Entry 5HR5 (X-ray diffraction, 1.82 A resolution); this record covers chain A.

# Chain A
Molecule: 6-phosphofructo-2-kinase/fructose-2,6-bisphosphatase 2
Source organism: Bos taurus
Notes: EC 2.7.1.105, 3.1.3.46
Reference sequence: P26285 (F262_BOVIN); numbering as in UniProt (aligned over 1-531)
Sequence (531 residues; numbered 1 to 531; the number before each row is that of its first residue):
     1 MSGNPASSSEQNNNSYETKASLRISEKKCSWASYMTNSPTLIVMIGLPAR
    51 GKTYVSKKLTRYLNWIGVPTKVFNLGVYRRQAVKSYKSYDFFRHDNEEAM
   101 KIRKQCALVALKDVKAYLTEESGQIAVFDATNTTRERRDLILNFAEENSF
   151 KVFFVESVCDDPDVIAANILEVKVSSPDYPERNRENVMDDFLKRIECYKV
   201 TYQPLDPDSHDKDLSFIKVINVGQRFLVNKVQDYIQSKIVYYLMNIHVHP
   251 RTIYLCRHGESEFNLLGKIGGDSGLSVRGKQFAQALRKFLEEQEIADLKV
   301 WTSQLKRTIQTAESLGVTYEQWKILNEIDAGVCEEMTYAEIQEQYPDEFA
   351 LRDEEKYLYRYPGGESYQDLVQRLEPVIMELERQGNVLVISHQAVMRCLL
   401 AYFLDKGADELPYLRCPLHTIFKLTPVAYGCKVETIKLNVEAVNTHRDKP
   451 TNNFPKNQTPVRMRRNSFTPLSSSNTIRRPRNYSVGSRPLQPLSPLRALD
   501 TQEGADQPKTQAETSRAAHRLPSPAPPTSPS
Not modelled in the structure: 1-27, 452-531
Sequence notes: conflict Asn457 (Ser in P26285)
Modified positions: His258 (N1-phosphonohistidine; NEP)
Ligand contacts:
  - ADP (adenosine-5'-diphosphate): Leu47, Pro48, Ala49, Arg50, Gly51, Lys52, Thr53, Tyr54, Val55, Ser157, Cys159, Val164, Asn168, Glu171, Val172, Lys173, Val219, Val222, Val248, Tyr429
  - 1,4-diethylene dioxide (DIO): Phe92, Arg93, His94, Met100, Arg103, Cys197, Tyr198, Thr201
  - 6-O-phosphono-beta-D-fructofuranose (F6P): Arg257, His258, Asn264, Lys268, Ile269, Gly270, Arg307, Glu327, Ile328, Tyr338, Arg352, Lys356, Tyr361, Tyr367, Gln393, Ala394, Arg397, Thr445
  - citrate anion (FLC): Lys52, Leu75, Gly76, Arg79, Phe91, Phe92, Arg103, Asp129, Ala130, Thr131, Tyr198
From the paper describing this entry:
  - post-translational modification sites: His258
  - binding site for ADP: Gly51, Tyr54, Asn168

# Summary
Ligands of chain A: 1,4-diethylene dioxide, 6-O-phosphono-beta-D-fructofuranose, citrate anion and ADP. The
paper reports a binding site for ADP at Gly51, Tyr54 and Asn168; a modification site at His258.
Chain A is 6-phosphofructo-2-kinase/fructose-2,6-bisphosphatase 2 (Bos taurus); the structure, Bovine Heart
6-Phosphofructo-2-Kinase/Fructose-2,6-Bisphosphatase (PFKFB2), was determined by X-ray diffraction (same
publication as 5HTK).
